PDB entry 6TRO | X-ray diffraction, 3.00 A resolution | chains A and C of the 5 polymer chains in the assembly

[Chain A]
Name: MHC class I antigen
Organism: Homo sapiens
Reference sequence: A0A5B8RNS7 (A0A5B8RNS7_HUMAN); residues 1-276 here correspond to UniProt positions 25-300 (UniProt number = residue number + 24)
Sequence (276 residues; row label = number of the first residue in the row):
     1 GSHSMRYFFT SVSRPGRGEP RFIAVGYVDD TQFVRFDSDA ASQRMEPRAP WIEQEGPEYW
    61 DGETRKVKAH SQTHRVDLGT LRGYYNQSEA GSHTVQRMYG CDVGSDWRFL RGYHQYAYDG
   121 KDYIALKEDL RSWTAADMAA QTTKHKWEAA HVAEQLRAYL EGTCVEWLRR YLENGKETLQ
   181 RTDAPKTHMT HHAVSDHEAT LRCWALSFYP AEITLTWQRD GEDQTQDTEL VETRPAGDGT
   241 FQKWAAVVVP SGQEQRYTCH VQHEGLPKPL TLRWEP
Not modelled in the structure: 1, 275-276
Cystine bridges: Cys101-Cys164, Cys203-Cys259
What the authors report for this chain:
  - specificity-determining residues: Trp167
  - conformationally variable residues: Trp167

[Chain C]
Name: MAGE-A4 peptide (amino acids 230-239)
Sequence (10 residues; each row starts with the number of its first residue):
     1 GVYDGREHTV
What the authors report for this chain:
  - conformationally variable residues: Arg6, His8
  - mutagenesis - G1A: abolished binding to T-cell receptor alpha chain
  - mutagenesis - G1A (115-fold): decreased binding to GVY01alphawtbeta1 TCR
  - mutagenesis - G1A (7-fold): decreased binding to GVY01alphawtbeta1P29A

[How chain A and chain C interact]
Contacting residue pairs (43):
  Met5(A) with Gly1(C)
  Tyr7(A) with Gly1(C), hydrogen bond (side chain-backbone); Val2(C)
  Met45(A) with Val2(C), hydrophobic
  Glu63(A) with Gly1(C); Val2(C), hydrogen bond (side chain-backbone)
  Lys66(A) with Val2(C), hydrogen bond (side chain-backbone); Asp4(C); Glu7(C)
  Ala69(A) with Glu7(C)
  His70(A) with Val2(C); Tyr3(C); Glu7(C), salt bridge
  Thr73(A) with Glu7(C); His8(C); Thr9(C)
  Val76(A) with Thr9(C)
  Asp77(A) with Thr9(C); Val10(C), hydrogen bond (side chain-backbone)
  Thr80(A) with Val10(C)
  Leu81(A) with Val10(C), hydrophobic
  Tyr84(A) with Val10(C), hydrogen bond (side chain-backbone)
  Tyr99(A) with Val2(C); Tyr3(C), hydrogen bond (side chain-backbone)
  Tyr116(A) with Val10(C), hydrophobic
  Tyr123(A) with Val10(C), hydrophobic
  Thr143(A) with Val10(C), hydrogen bond (side chain-backbone)
  Lys146(A) with Thr9(C), hydrogen bond (side chain-backbone); Val10(C)
  Trp147(A) with His8(C); Thr9(C), hydrogen bond (side chain-backbone); Val10(C), hydrophobic
  Ala150(A) with His8(C)
  Val152(A) with His8(C)
  Gln155(A) with Arg6(C); His8(C)
  Leu156(A) with Tyr3(C), hydrophobic
  Tyr159(A) with Gly1(C), hydrogen bond (side chain-backbone); Tyr3(C), hydrophobic; Asp4(C)
  Thr163(A) with Asp4(C)
  Trp167(A) with Gly1(C)
  Tyr171(A) with Gly1(C), hydrogen bond (side chain-backbone)
Interface residues without a listed pair, chain A (31 interface residues in all): Phe33, Tyr59, Val67, Arg97
From the paper, about this interface:
  - specific contacts: Trp167(A)-Gly1(C)

[Overview]
The interface between chain A and chain C involves 31 residues on one side and 9 on the other, with 11
hydrogen bonds and 1 salt bridge. Among the polar pairs are His70(A)-Glu7(C), Tyr7(A)-Gly1(C) and
Glu63(A)-Val2(C). The paper describes a contact between Trp167(A) and Gly1(C). The paper reports that G1A of
chain C abolishes binding to T-cell receptor alpha chain; the specificity determinant Trp167(A).
Chain A is MHC class I antigen (Homo sapiens) and chain C is MAGE-A4 peptide (amino acids 230-239); the
structure, Crystal structure of the T-cell receptor GVY01 bound to HLA A2*01-GVYDGREHTV, was determined by
X-ray diffraction (same publication as 6TRN).
